PDB entry 6G0G | X-ray diffraction, 1.48 A resolution | chain A

== Chain A ==
Name: Bromodomain-containing protein 4
Source organism: Homo sapiens
Notes: fragment: bd1
UniProt: O60885 (BRD4_HUMAN); residues 42-168 here = UniProt positions 42-168
Chain sequence (127 residues; numbered 42 to 168; the number before each row is that of its first residue):
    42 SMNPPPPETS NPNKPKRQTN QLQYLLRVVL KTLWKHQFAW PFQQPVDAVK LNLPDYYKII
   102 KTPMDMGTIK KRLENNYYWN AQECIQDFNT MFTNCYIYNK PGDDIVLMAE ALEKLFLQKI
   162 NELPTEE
Disordered / not traced: 42, 168
Differences from the reference sequence: engineered mutation Met43 (Thr in O60885)
Residues lining bound ligands: sulfasalazine (SAS; 2-hydroxy-(5-([4-(2-pyridinylamino)sulfonyl]phenyl)azo)benzoic acid): Phe79, Trp81, Pro82, Leu92, Leu94, Asp145, Ile146, Leu148, Met149
Curated features (UniProtKB/Swiss-Prot):
  - site: Asn140 (Acetylated histone binding)
  - cross-link: Lys99 (Glycyl lysine isopeptide (Lys-Gly) (interchain with G-Cter in SUMO2))
  - natural variant: Asp145 (D145G: Found in a patient with a neurodevelopmental syndrome; uncertain significance)
  - mutagenesis: Asn140 (N140A: Abolishes binding to acetylated histones)

== Summary ==
Ligands of chain A: sulfasalazine. Curated annotation (UniProt) lists one mutagenesis site.
Chain A is Bromodomain-containing protein 4 (Homo sapiens); the structure, BRD4 (BD1) in complex with
APSC-derived ligands (e.g. sulfasalazine), was determined by X-ray diffraction (same publication as 6G0D,
6G0E, 6G0F and 6G0H).
